6HVR - chains M and b of the 28 polymer chains in the assembly; structure by X-ray diffraction, 2.70 A resolution.

Chain M:
Name: Proteasome subunit beta type-7
Organism: Saccharomyces cerevisiae S288C
Notes: EC 3.4.25.1
UniProt: P30657 (PSB7_YEAST); residues -12 to 233 here correspond to UniProt positions 21-266 (UniProt number = residue number + 33)
Chain sequence (246 residues; numbered -12 to 233; the number before each row is that of its first residue; numbers below 1 keep their minus sign (Thr-12 is residue -12)):
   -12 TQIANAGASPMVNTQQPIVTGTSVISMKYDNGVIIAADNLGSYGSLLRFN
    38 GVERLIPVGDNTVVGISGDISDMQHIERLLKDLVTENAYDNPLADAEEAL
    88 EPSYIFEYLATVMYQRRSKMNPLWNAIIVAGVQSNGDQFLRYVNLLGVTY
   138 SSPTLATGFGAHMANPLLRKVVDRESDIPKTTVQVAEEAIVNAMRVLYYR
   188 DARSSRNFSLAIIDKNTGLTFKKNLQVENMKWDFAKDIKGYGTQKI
Not modelled in the structure: -12 to 0

Chain b:
Name: Proteasome subunit beta type-1
Organism: Saccharomyces cerevisiae S288C
Notes: EC 3.4.25.1
UniProt: P38624 (PSB1_YEAST); residues 1-196 here correspond to UniProt positions 20-215 (UniProt number = residue number + 19)
Chain sequence (196 residues; row label = number of the first residue in the row):
     1 TSIMAVTFKDGVILGADSRTTTGAYIANRVTDKLTRVHDKIWCCRSGSAA
    51 DTQAIADIVQYHLELYTSQYGTPSTETAASVFKELCYENKDNLTAGIIVA
   101 GYDDKNKGEVYTIPLGGSVHKLPYAIAGSGSTFIYGYCDKNFRENMSKEE
   151 TVDFIKHSLSQAIKWDGSSGGVIRMVVLTAAGVERLIFYPDEYEQL
UniProt features mapped onto this chain:
  - active site: Thr1 (Nucleophile)

How chain M and chain b interact:
Pairs across the interface (63):
  Ser32(M) - Trp165(b)
  Ser32(M) - Asp166(b)
  Ser32(M) - Gly167(b)  hydrogen bond (backbone-backbone)
  Leu33(M) - Phe133(b)  hydrophobic
  Leu33(M) - Trp165(b)
  Leu34(M) - Lys164(b)
  Leu34(M) - Trp165(b)  hydrogen bond (backbone-backbone)
  Leu34(M) - Gly167(b)
  Arg35(M) - Trp165(b)
  Phe146(M) - Ala24(b)
  Phe146(M) - Tyr25(b)
  Tyr185(M) - Glu194(b)  hydrogen bond
  Tyr186(M) - Ile26(b)
  Tyr186(M) - Arg29(b)
  Arg187(M) - Ala24(b)
  Arg187(M) - Tyr25(b)
  Arg187(M) - Ile26(b)  hydrogen bond (backbone-backbone)
  Arg187(M) - Ala27(b)  hydrogen bond (side chain-backbone)
  Arg187(M) - Asn28(b)
  Arg187(M) - Arg29(b)
  Asp188(M) - Ala24(b)
  Asp188(M) - Ile26(b)
  Ala189(M) - Arg19(b)
  Ala189(M) - Thr21(b)
  Ala189(M) - Ala24(b)  hydrogen bond (backbone-backbone)
  Ala189(M) - Ile26(b)
  Ala189(M) - Gly167(b)
  Arg190(M) - Ala24(b)
  Arg193(M) - Asp191(b)  salt bridge
  Arg193(M) - Glu194(b)  salt bridge
  Lys218(M) - Arg29(b)  hydrogen bond (backbone-side chain)
  Trp219(M) - Arg29(b)
  Trp219(M) - Gly171(b)
  Trp219(M) - Val172(b)  hydrophobic
  Trp219(M) - Tyr189(b)
  Trp219(M) - Pro190(b)
  Asp220(M) - Tyr189(b)
  Phe221(M) - Arg29(b)
  Phe221(M) - Val30(b)  hydrophobic
  Ala222(M) - Val30(b)  hydrophobic
  Ala222(M) - Val172(b)  hydrophobic
  Ala222(M) - Arg174(b)  hydrogen bond (backbone-side chain)
  Ala222(M) - Ile187(b)
  Lys223(M) - Ile187(b)
  Lys223(M) - Tyr189(b)
  Ile225(M) - Val30(b)  hydrophobic
  Ile225(M) - Arg174(b)
  Lys226(M) - Asp32(b)
  Lys226(M) - Arg185(b)
  Gly227(M) - Asp32(b)  hydrogen bond (backbone-side chain)
  Tyr228(M) - Thr35(b)
  Tyr228(M) - Arg45(b)
  Tyr228(M) - Gln53(b)  hydrogen bond (side chain-backbone)
  Tyr228(M) - Ala56(b)
  Tyr228(M) - Asp57(b)  hydrogen bond
  Gln231(M) - Asp32(b)
  Gln231(M) - Leu34(b)
  Gln231(M) - Thr35(b)
  Gln231(M) - Arg36(b)  hydrogen bond (side chain-backbone)
  Gln231(M) - Trp42(b)
  Gln231(M) - Arg185(b)
  Ile233(M) - Trp42(b)
  Ile233(M) - Arg185(b)  hydrogen bond (backbone-side chain)
Also at the interface, not in a pair above, chain M (27 interface residues in all): Asn37, Met150, Met217
Also at the interface, not in a pair above, chain b (34 interface residues in all): Ile163, Ser168

Overview:
27 residues of chain M and 34 residues of chain b are in contact, with 13 hydrogen bonds and 2 salt bridges.
Polar pairs include Arg193(M)-Asp191(b), Arg193(M)-Glu194(b) and Tyr185(M)-Glu194(b). UniProt lists
active-site residue Thr1(b) on chain b.
Chain M is Proteasome subunit beta type-7 and chain b is Proteasome subunit beta type-1, both from
Saccharomyces cerevisiae S288C; the structure, Yeast 20S proteasome with human beta2i (1-53) in complex with
16, was determined by X-ray diffraction, deposited together with 6HTB, 6HTC, 6HTD, 6HTP, 6HTR, 6HUB and 30
further entries.
